Entry 2PI0 (X-ray diffraction, 2.31 A resolution); this record covers chains F and A of the 6 polymer chains in the assembly.

# Chain F
Molecule: PRDIII-I region of human interferon-B promoter strand 2
Sequence (32 nucleotides; row label = number of the first residue in the row):
     2 CACTTTCACT TCTCCCTTTC AGTTTTCCTA TG

# Chain A
Protein: Interferon regulatory factor 3
Source organism: Homo sapiens
Notes: fragment: IRF-3 DNA Binding Domain
UniProt: Q14653 (IRF3_HUMAN); numbering as in UniProt (aligned over 1-113)
Chain sequence (116 residues; row label = number of the first residue in the row; numbers below 1 keep their minus sign (Gly-2 is residue -2)):
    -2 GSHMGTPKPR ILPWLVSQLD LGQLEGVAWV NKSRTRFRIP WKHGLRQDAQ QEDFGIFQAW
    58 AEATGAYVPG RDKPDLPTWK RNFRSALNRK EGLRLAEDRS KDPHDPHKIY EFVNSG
Unresolved in the structure: -2 to 4, 44-51, 111-113
Differences from the reference sequence: expression tag (-2 to 0)
UniProt features mapped onto this chain:
  - DNA-binding region: Lys5 to Asn111 (IRF tryptophan pentad repeat)
  - modified residue: Thr3 (Phosphothreonine), Ser14 (Phosphoserine), Thr75 (Phosphothreonine), Ser97 (Phosphoserine)
  - natural variant: Glu49 (deletion: Decreased IFNB induction upon Sendai virus infection)
  - mutagenesis: Lys77 to Arg78 (Abolishes nuclear localization), Arg86 to Lys87 (No effect on subcellular localization)

# Interface between chain F and chain A
Pairs across the interface - 19 pairs, chain F then chain A:
  DA22(F) with Arg7(A), sugar contact
  DG23(F) with Lys5(A), hydrogen bond to the phosphate; Pro6(A), phosphate contact; Arg7(A), phosphate contact; Ile8(A), hydrogen bond to the phosphate; Trp57(A), phosphate contact; Arg86(A), hydrogen bond to the base; Lys87(A), salt bridge to the phosphate
  DT24(F) with Lys5(A), salt bridge to the phosphate; Trp57(A), hydrogen bond to the phosphate; Thr61(A), phosphate contact; Asn79(A), sugar contact; Ser82(A), base contact; Ala83(A), base contact; Arg86(A), base contact
  DT25(F) with Asn79(A), hydrogen bond to the phosphate; Ser82(A), base contact
  DT32(F) with His40(A), sugar contact
  DG33(F) with Leu42(A), sugar contact

# Overview
6 residues of chain F and 13 residues of chain A are in contact, with 5 hydrogen bonds and 2 salt bridges.
Polar contacts include DG23(F)-Arg86(A), DG23(F)-Lys5(A) and DG23(F)-Ile8(A). From UniProt: a DNA-binding
region and 4 mutagenesis sites on chain A.
Here chain F is PRDIII-I region of human interferon-B promoter strand 2 and chain A is Interferon regulatory
factor 3 (Homo sapiens). Entry 2PI0 (Crystal Structure of IRF-3 bound to the PRDIII-I regulatory element of
the human interferon-B enhancer) was determined by X-ray diffraction.
